4RC1 - chains A and C of the 3 polymer chains in the assembly; structure by X-ray diffraction, 2.40 A resolution.

== Chain A (and C) ==
Name: UPF0264 protein MJ1099
From: Methanocaldococcus jannaschii DSM 2661
Notes: chain C of this document is another copy of the same molecule, construct and numbering; everything in this record applies to it too
Reference sequence: Q58499 (Y1099_METJA); residues 1-235 here = UniProt positions 1-235
Chain sequence (242 residues; row label = number of the first residue in the row; numbers below 1 keep their minus sign (Met-6 is residue -6)):
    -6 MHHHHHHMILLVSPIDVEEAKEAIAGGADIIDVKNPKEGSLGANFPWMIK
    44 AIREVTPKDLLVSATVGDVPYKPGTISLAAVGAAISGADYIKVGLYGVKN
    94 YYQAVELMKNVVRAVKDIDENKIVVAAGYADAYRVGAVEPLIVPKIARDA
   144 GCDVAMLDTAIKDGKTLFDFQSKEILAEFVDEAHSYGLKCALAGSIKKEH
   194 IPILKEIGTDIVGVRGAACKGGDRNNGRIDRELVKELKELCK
Not modelled in the structure: -6 (chain C: -6 to -1)
Construct notes: expression tag (-6 to 0)
Curated features (UniProtKB/Swiss-Prot):
  - active site: Lys27 (Schiff-base intermediate with substrate), Lys85 (Proton acceptor)
  - mutagenesis: Asp25 (D25N: Lack of activity), Lys27 (K27R: Lack of activity), Lys85 (K85R: Lack of activity), Asp151 (D151N: Lack of activity), Lys155 (K155R: Almost no change in activity)

== Interface between chain A and chain C ==
Contacting residue pairs (32; chain A residue first):
  Lys92(A) - Tyr126(C)
  Asn93(A) - Tyr126(C)
  Asn93(A) - Glu132(C)
  Tyr94(A) - Glu132(C)
  Tyr94(A) - Leu134(C)  hydrophobic
  Tyr94(A) - Ile168(C)
  Tyr95(A) - Phe163(C)
  Tyr95(A) - Gln164(C)  hydrogen bond
  Tyr95(A) - Ser165(C)  hydrogen bond (side chain-backbone)
  Tyr95(A) - Ile168(C)
  Gln96(A) - Tyr126(C)
  Tyr126(A) - Asn93(C)
  Glu132(A) - Asn93(C)
  Glu132(A) - Tyr94(C)
  Glu132(A) - Glu132(C)
  Glu132(A) - Ile135(C)
  Leu134(A) - Tyr94(C)  hydrophobic
  Leu134(A) - Ile135(C)  hydrophobic
  Ile135(A) - Glu132(C)
  Ile135(A) - Leu134(C)  hydrophobic
  Ile135(A) - Ile135(C)  hydrophobic
  Lys138(A) - Glu171(C)  salt bridge
  Lys138(A) - Glu175(C)  salt bridge
  Arg141(A) - Glu171(C)  salt bridge
  Phe163(A) - Tyr95(C)
  Gln164(A) - Tyr95(C)  hydrogen bond
  Ser165(A) - Tyr95(C)  hydrogen bond (backbone-side chain)
  Ile168(A) - Tyr94(C)
  Ile168(A) - Tyr95(C)
  Glu171(A) - Lys138(C)  salt bridge
  Glu171(A) - Arg141(C)  salt bridge
  Glu175(A) - Lys138(C)  salt bridge
Other interface residues (no listed pair), chain A (18 interface residues in all): Asp142
Other interface residues (no listed pair), chain C (18 interface residues in all): Lys92, Gln96, Asp142

== Overview ==
The chain A/chain C interface involves 18 residues from each chain; the contacts include 4 hydrogen bonds and
6 salt bridges. Polar contacts include Lys138(A)-Glu171(C), Lys138(A)-Glu175(C) and Arg141(A)-Glu171(C).
Curated annotation (UniProt) lists active-site residues Lys27(A) and Lys85(A) and 5 mutagenesis sites on chain
A.
Both chains are UPF0264 protein MJ1099 (Methanocaldococcus jannaschii DSM 2661). Entry 4RC1 (Structure of the
methanofuran/methanopterin biosynthetic enzyme MJ1099 from Methanocaldococcus jannaschii with PRPP) was
determined by X-ray diffraction, deposited together with 4U9P.
